PDB entry 3PV3 | X-ray diffraction, 3.10 A resolution | chains D and H of the 8 polymer chains in the assembly

Chain D:
Molecule: DegQ
Source organism: Legionella fallonii
Notes: engineered mutation(s): S193A
Chain sequence (451 residues; numbered -11 to 439; the number before each row is that of its first residue; numbers below 1 keep their minus sign (Met-11 is residue -11)):
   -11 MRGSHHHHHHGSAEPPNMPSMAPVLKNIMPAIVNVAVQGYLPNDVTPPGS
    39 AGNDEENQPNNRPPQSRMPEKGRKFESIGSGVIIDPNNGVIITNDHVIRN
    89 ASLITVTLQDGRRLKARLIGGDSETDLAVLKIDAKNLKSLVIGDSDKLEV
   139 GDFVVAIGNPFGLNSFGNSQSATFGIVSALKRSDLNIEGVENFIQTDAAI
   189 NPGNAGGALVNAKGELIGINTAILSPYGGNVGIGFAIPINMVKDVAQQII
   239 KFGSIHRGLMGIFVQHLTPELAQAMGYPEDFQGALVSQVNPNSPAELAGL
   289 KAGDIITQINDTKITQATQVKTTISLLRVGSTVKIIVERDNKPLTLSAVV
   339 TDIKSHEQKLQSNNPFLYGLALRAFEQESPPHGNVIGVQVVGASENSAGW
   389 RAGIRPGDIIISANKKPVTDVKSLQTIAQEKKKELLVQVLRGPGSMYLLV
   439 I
Unresolved in the structure: -11 to 5, 32-60, 153-156, 170-179, 214
From the paper describing this entry:
  - binding site for Substrate peptide (Poly-Ala) (chain H): Ile188
  - binding site for Substrate peptide (Poly-Ala): Pro190, Asn192, Thr209, Ile211

Chain H:
Molecule: Substrate peptide (Poly-Ala)
Source organism: Escherichia coli
Chain sequence (20 residues; each row starts with the number of its first residue; X marks 20 residues of unknown identity (built as UNK)):
    11 XXXXXXXXXXXXXXXXXXXX
Unresolved in the structure: 19-30

How chain D and chain H interact:
Chain D residues in contact with chain H, 15 residues: Glu64, Ser65, Ile66, His84, Ile188, Asn189, Pro190, Gly191, Asn192, Ala193, Thr209, Ala210, Ile211, Leu212, Ser213

In short:
Chain D and chain H make no direct contact in this assembly. The paper reports a binding site for Substrate
peptide (Poly-Ala) at Pro190(D), Asn192(D) and Thr209(D) among others; a binding site for Substrate peptide
(Poly-Ala) (chain H) at Ile188(D).
Here chain D is DegQ (Legionella fallonii) and chain H is Substrate peptide (Poly-Ala) (Escherichia coli).
Entry 3PV3 (Structure of Legionella fallonii DegQ (S193A variant)) was determined by X-ray diffraction,
deposited together with 3PV2, 3PV4 and 3PV5.
